PDB entry 6OUL | electron microscopy, 3.40 A resolution | chains H and J of the 9 polymer chains in the assembly

Chain H:
Molecule: DNA-directed RNA polymerase subunit alpha
Source organism: Escherichia coli
Notes: EC 2.7.7.6
Reference sequence: A0A073G207 (A0A073G207_ECOLX); residue numbers follow UniProt; this construct covers 1-329
Chain sequence (329 residues; numbered 1 to 329; the number before each row is that of its first residue):
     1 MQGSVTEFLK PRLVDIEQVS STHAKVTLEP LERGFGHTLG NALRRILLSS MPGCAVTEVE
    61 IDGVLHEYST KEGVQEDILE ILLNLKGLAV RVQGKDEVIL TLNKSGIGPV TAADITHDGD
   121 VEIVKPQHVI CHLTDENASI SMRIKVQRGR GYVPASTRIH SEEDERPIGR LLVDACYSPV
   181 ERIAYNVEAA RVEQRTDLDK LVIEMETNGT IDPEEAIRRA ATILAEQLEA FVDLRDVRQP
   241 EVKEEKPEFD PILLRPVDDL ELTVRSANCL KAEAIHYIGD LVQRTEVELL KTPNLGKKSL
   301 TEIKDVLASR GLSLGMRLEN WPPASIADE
Unresolved in the structure: 1-3, 159-170, 235-329

Chain J:
Molecule: DNA-directed RNA polymerase subunit beta'
Source organism: Escherichia coli
Notes: EC 2.7.7.6
Reference sequence: U9YPW3 (U9YPW3_ECOLX); residue numbers follow UniProt; this construct covers 2-1407
Chain sequence (1430 residues; row label = number of the first residue in the row):
     1 VKDLLKFLKA QTKTEEFDAI KIALASPDMI RSWSFGEVKK PETINYRTFK PERDGLFCAR
    61 IFGPVKDYEC LCGKYKRLKH RGVICEKCGV EVTQTKVRRE RMGHIELASP TAHIWFLKSL
   121 PSRIGLLLDM PLRDIERVLY FESYVVIEGG MTNLERQQIL TEEQYLDALE EFGDEFDAKM
   181 GAEAIQALLK SMDLEQECEQ LREELNETNS ETKRKKLTKR IKLLEAFVQS GNKPEWMILT
   241 VLPVLPPDLR PLVPLDGGRF ATSDLNDLYR RVINRNNRLK RLLDLAAPDI IVRNEKRMLQ
   301 EAVDALLDNG RRGRAITGSN KRPLKSLADM IKGKQGRFRQ NLLGKRVDYS GRSVITVGPY
   361 LRLHQCGLPK KMALELFKPF IYGKLELRGL ATTIKAAKKM VEREEAVVWD ILDEVIREHP
   421 VLLNRAPTLH RLGIQAFEPV LIEGKAIQLH PLVCAAYNAD FDGDQMAVHV PLTLEAQLEA
   481 RALMMSTNNI LSPANGEPII VPSQDVVLGL YYMTRDCVNA KGEGMVLTGP KEAERLYRSG
   541 LASLHARVKV RITEYEKDAN GELVAKTSLK DTTVGRAILW MIVPKGLPYS IVNQALGKKA
   601 ISKMLNTCYR ILGLKPTVIF ADQIMYTGFA YAARSGASVG IDDMVIPEKK HEIISEAEAE
   661 VAEIQEQFQS GLVTAGERYN KVIDIWAAAN DRVSKAMMDN LQTETVINRD GQEEKQVSFN
   721 SIYMMADSGA RGSAAQIRQL AGMRGLMAKP DGSIIETPIT ANFREGLNVL QYFISTHGAR
   781 KGLADTALKT ANSGYLTRRL VDVAQDLVVT EDDCGTHEGI MMTPVIEGGD VKEPLRDRVL
   841 GRVTAEDVLK PGTADILVPR NTLLHEQWCD LLEENSVDAV KVRSVVSCDT DFGVCAHCYG
   901 RDLARGHIIN KGEAIGVIAA QSIGEPGTQL TMRTFHIGGA ASRAAAESSI QVKNKGSIKL
   961 SNVKSVVNSS GKLVITSRNT ELKLIDEFGR TKESYKVPYG AVLAKGDGEQ VAGGETVANW
  1021 DPHTMPVITE VSGFVRFTDM IDGQTITRQT DELTGLSSLV VLDSAERTAG GKDLRPALKI
  1081 VDAQGNDVLI PGTDMPAQYF LPGKAIVQLE DGVQISSGDT LARIPQESGG TKDITGGLPR
  1141 VADLFEARRP KEPAILAEIS GIVSFGKETK GKRRLVITPV DGSDPYEEMI PKWRQLNVFE
  1201 GERVERGDVI SDGPEAPHDI LRLRGVHAVT RYIVNEVQDV YRLQGVKIND KHIEVIVRQM
  1261 LRKATIVNAG SSDFLEGEQV EYSRVKIANR ELEANGKVGA TYSRDLLGIT KASLATESFI
  1321 SAASFQETTR VLTEAAVAGK RDELRGLKEN VIVGRLIPAG TGYAYHQDRM RRRAAGEAPA
  1381 APQVTAEDAS ASLAELLNAG LGGSDNELEL EVLFQGPSSG HHHHHHHHHH
Unresolved in the structure: 1-15, 932-947, 1127-1133, 1376-1430
Differences from the reference sequence: expression tag (1, 1408-1430)
Bound ions: Zn2+ site 1: Cys70, Cys72, Cys85, Cys88; Mg2+ near Asp464 (its only coordinating residue here); Zn2+ site 2: Cys814, Cys888, Cys895, Cys898
Residues lining bound ligands: chapso (1N7): Leu255, Gly257, Arg259

Interface between chain H and chain J:
Contacting residue pairs (26; chain H residue first):
  Arg44(H) with Arg538(J)
  Leu48(H) with Ser539(J)
  Leu79(H) with Val526(J), hydrophobic
  Glu80(H) with Arg551(J), salt bridge
  Leu83(H) with Val526(J), hydrophobic; Leu527(J); Leu569(J), hydrophobic
  Asn84(H) with Arg551(J), hydrogen bond
  Lys86(H) with Val526(J), hydrogen bond (side chain-backbone); Glu532(J), salt bridge
  Tyr152(H) with Glu532(J); Leu536(J), hydrophobic; Leu541(J), hydrophobic
  Asp174(H) with Met525(J)
  Cys176(H) with Glu532(J), hydrogen bond; Arg535(J)
  Val180(H) with Arg535(J)
  Glu181(H) with Lys531(J); Arg535(J)
  Arg182(H) with Glu534(J), salt bridge; Met581(J)
  Arg191(H) with Lys370(J); Trp409(J); Asp413(J), salt bridge
  Thr196(H) with Glu443(J), hydrogen bond
  Glu206(H) with Lys531(J), salt bridge
Other interface residues (no listed pair), chain H (20 interface residues in all): Ser49, Pro154, Ser178, Ile183
Other interface residues (no listed pair), chain J (20 interface residues in all): Thr528, Lys549

Overview:
The chain H/chain J interface involves 20 residues from each chain, with 4 hydrogen bonds and 5 salt bridges.
Among the polar pairs are Glu80(H)-Arg551(J), Lys86(H)-Glu532(J) and Arg182(H)-Glu534(J). Ligands of chain J:
chapso. Cys70(J), Cys72(J), Cys85(J) and Cys88(J) coordinate Zn2+ site 1.
Here chain H is DNA-directed RNA polymerase subunit alpha and chain J is DNA-directed RNA polymerase subunit
beta', both from Escherichia coli. Entry 6OUL (Cryo-EM structure of Escherichia coli RNAP polymerase bound to
rpsTP2 promoter DNA) was determined by electron microscopy together with 6N57, 6N58 and 6P1K from the same
study.
